Entry 8Q04 (electron microscopy, 2.39 A resolution); this record covers chains A and C of the 16 polymer chains in the assembly.

== Chain A ==
Molecule: Ribulose bisphosphate carboxylase large chain
Organism: Chlorella sorokiniana
Notes: EC 4.1.1.39
UniProtKB: W8SUA8 (W8SUA8_CHLSO); residue numbers follow UniProt; this construct covers 1-475
Amino-acid sequence (475 residues; each row starts with the number of its first residue):
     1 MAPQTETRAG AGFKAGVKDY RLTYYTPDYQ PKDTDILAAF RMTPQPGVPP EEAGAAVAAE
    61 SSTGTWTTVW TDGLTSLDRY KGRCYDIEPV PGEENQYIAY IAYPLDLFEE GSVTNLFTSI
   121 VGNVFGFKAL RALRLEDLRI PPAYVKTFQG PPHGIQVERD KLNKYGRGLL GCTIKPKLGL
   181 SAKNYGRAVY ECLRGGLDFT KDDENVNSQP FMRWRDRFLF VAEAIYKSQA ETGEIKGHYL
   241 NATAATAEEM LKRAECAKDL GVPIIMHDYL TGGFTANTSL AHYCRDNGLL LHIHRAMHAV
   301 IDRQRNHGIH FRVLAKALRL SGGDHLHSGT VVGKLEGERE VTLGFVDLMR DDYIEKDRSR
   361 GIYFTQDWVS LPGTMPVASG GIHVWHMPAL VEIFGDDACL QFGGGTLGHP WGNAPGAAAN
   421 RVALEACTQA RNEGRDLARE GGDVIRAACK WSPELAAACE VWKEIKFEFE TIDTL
Disordered / not traced: 1-21, 60-78, 461-475

== Chain C ==
Molecule: Ribulose bisphosphate carboxylase small subunit, chloroplastic
Organism: Chlorella sorokiniana
UniProtKB: A0A2P6U2H5 (A0A2P6U2H5_CHLSO); residues -42 to 140 here correspond to UniProt positions 602-784 (UniProt number = residue number + 644)
Amino-acid sequence (183 residues; each row starts with the number of its first residue; numbers below 1 keep their minus sign (Met-42 is residue -42)):
   -42 MACTIAAVAP VAVRPVAATP LKQARNTFAA RTVSNATIKK TTAMQVWTPL NNKFFETFSY
    18 LPPMTDAEIS RQVDYIVSNG WTPCLEFAGA ESAYTSNENC VRMQNTTCLY YDNRYWTMWK
    78 LPMFGCTDGG QVLREVQACR RAFPDAYIRV VGFDPVRQVQ VSGFLVNRPA SVRDYQGPST
   138 RSV
Disordered / not traced: -42 to 1, 77-82
Sequence notes: conflict Ala-25 (Gly619 in A0A2P6U2H5), Thr-24 (Ala620 in A0A2P6U2H5), Ser35 (Gly679 in A0A2P6U2H5), Leu90 (Ile734 in A0A2P6U2H5), Ala127 (Ser771 in A0A2P6U2H5)

== Chain A / chain C interface ==
Residue-residue contacts (40):
  Pro176(A) - Gln115(C)
  Gly179(A) - Arg114(C)
  Gly179(A) - Gln115(C)
  Leu180(A) - Gln115(C)
  Ser181(A) - Gln115(C)  hydrogen bond (side chain-backbone)
  Ser181(A) - Val116(C)
  Ala182(A) - Tyr72(C)
  Lys183(A) - Tyr72(C)  hydrogen bond (backbone-side chain)
  Lys183(A) - Gln117(C)  hydrogen bond
  Asn184(A) - Phe110(C)
  Asn184(A) - Gln115(C)  hydrogen bond (side chain-backbone)
  Asn184(A) - Val116(C)
  Gly186(A) - Tyr72(C)
  Arg187(A) - Glu43(C)  salt bridge
  Arg187(A) - Tyr72(C)  hydrogen bond (backbone-side chain)
  Arg187(A) - Phe110(C)
  Arg187(A) - Gln117(C)  hydrogen bond
  Tyr190(A) - Trp73(C)
  Tyr190(A) - Thr74(C)  hydrogen bond
  Glu191(A) - Met75(C)  hydrogen bond (side chain-backbone)
  Arg194(A) - Thr74(C)
  Arg215(A) - Thr63(C)
  Leu219(A) - Cys65(C)
  Phe220(A) - Tyr72(C)
  Glu223(A) - Tyr67(C)
  Glu223(A) - Tyr68(C)
  Glu223(A) - Asn70(C)
  Glu223(A) - Arg71(C)  salt bridge
  Glu223(A) - Tyr72(C)  hydrogen bond (side chain-backbone)
  Tyr226(A) - Asn56(C)
  Tyr226(A) - Arg59(C)  hydrogen bond
  Tyr226(A) - Tyr67(C)
  Lys227(A) - Tyr72(C)  hydrogen bond (side chain-backbone)
  Asp259(A) - Arg59(C)
  Asp259(A) - Met60(C)
  Asp259(A) - Gln61(C)  hydrogen bond (backbone-backbone)
  Asp259(A) - Asn62(C)
  Leu260(A) - Arg59(C)
  Leu260(A) - Met60(C)  hydrophobic
  Gly261(A) - Arg59(C)  hydrogen bond (backbone-side chain)
Interface residues without a listed pair, chain A (24 interface residues in all): Ala222, Ala224, Glu231
Interface residues without a listed pair, chain C (24 interface residues in all): Ser49, Leu66, Asp69

== Summary ==
Chain A and chain C each contribute 24 residues to their interface; the contacts include 13 hydrogen bonds and
2 salt bridges. Among the polar pairs are Arg187(A)-Glu43(C), Glu223(A)-Arg71(C) and Ser181(A)-Gln115(C).
Here chain A is Ribulose bisphosphate carboxylase large chain and chain C is Ribulose bisphosphate carboxylase
small subunit, chloroplastic, both from Chlorella sorokiniana. Entry 8Q04 (Chlorella sorokiniana Rubisco: D4
symmetry imposed) was determined by electron microscopy (same publication as 8Q05).
